Entry 5JCF (X-ray diffraction, 2.60 A resolution); this record covers chains A and X of the 3 polymer chains in the assembly.

# Chain A
Protein: Melanoma differentiation associated protein-5
From: Gallus gallus
UniProtKB: D9N195 (D9N195_CHICK); numbering as in UniProt (aligned over 298-994)
Sequence (701 residues; numbered 294 to 994; the number before each row is that of its first residue):
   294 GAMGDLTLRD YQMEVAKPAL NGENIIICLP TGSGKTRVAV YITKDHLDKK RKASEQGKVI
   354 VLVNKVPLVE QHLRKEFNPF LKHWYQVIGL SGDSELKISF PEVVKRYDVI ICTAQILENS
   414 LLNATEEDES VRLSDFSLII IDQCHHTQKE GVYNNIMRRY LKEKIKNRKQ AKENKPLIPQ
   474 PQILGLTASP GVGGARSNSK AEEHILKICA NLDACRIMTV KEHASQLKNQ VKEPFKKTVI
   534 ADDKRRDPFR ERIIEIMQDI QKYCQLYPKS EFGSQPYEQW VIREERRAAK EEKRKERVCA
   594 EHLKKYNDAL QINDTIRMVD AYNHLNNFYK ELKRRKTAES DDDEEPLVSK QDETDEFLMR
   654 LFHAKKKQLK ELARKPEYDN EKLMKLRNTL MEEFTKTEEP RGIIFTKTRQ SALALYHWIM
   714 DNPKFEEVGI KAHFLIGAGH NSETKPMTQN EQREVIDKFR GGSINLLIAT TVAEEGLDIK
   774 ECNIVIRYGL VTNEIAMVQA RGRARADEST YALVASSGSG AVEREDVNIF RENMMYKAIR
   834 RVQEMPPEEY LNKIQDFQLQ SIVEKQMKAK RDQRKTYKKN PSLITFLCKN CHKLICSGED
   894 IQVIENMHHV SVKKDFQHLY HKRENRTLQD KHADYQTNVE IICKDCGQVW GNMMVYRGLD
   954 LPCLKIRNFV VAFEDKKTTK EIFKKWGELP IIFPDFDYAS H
Unresolved in the structure: 294-296, 420-421, 467-469, 637-641, 868-876, 919-928, 969-971, 989-994
Construct notes: expression tag (294-297); engineered mutation Gln436 (Glu in D9N195)
Metal / ion sites: Mg2+: Thr329 (together with ADP); Zn2+: Cys881, Cys884, Cys936, Cys939
Residues lining bound ligands: ADP (adenosine-5'-diphosphate): Thr300, Leu301, Arg302, Gln305, Pro323, Thr324, Gly325, Ser326, Gly327, Lys328, Thr329, Arg330, Glu369, Arg798
From the paper describing this entry:
  - self-association interface (contacts with another copy of this molecule): Ser812 to Arg817, Leu852 to Ile855

# Chain X
Molecule: 10-nt RNA strand
Sequence (10 nucleotides; row label = number of the first residue in the row):
     1 GGUACGUACC

# Chain A / chain X interface
Contacting residue pairs (23):
  Gln441(A) - C5(X)  phosphate contact
  Gln441(A) - G6(X)  phosphate contact
  Lys442(A) - C5(X)  phosphate contact
  Lys442(A) - G6(X)  salt bridge to the phosphate
  Glu443(A) - A4(X)  phosphate contact
  Glu443(A) - C5(X)  hydrogen bond to the phosphate
  Gly444(A) - A4(X)  sugar contact
  Gln568(A) - A8(X)  hydrogen bond to the sugar
  Gln568(A) - C9(X)  sugar contact
  Pro569(A) - C9(X)  sugar contact
  Gln572(A) - C9(X)  hydrogen bond to the sugar
  Gln572(A) - C10(X)  hydrogen bond to the sugar
  His733(A) - G1(X)  hydrogen bond to the base
  Val784(A) - U7(X)  sugar contact
  Thr785(A) - U7(X)  sugar contact
  Asn786(A) - G6(X)  hydrogen bond to the phosphate
  Asn786(A) - U7(X)  phosphate contact
  Arg817(A) - A8(X)  sugar contact
  Lys861(A) - A4(X)  salt bridge to the phosphate
  Met900(A) - G1(X)  sugar contact
  Lys958(A) - G1(X)  salt bridge to the phosphate
  Lys978(A) - G2(X)  phosphate contact
  Gly980(A) - G2(X)  phosphate contact
Other interface residues (no listed pair), chain A (22 interface residues in all): His439, Asn734, Asn899, His901, Trp979
Other interface residues (no listed pair), chain X (10 interface residues in all): U3

# Overview
The interface between chain A and chain X involves 22 residues on one side and 10 on the other, with 6
hydrogen bonds and 3 salt bridges. Among the polar pairs are His733(A)-G1(X), Gln568(A)-A8(X) and
Gln572(A)-C9(X). Bound to chain A: ADP. From the paper: a self-association interface involving Ser812(A) and
Leu852(A).
Chain A is Melanoma differentiation associated protein-5 (Gallus gallus) and chain X is a 10-nt RNA strand;
the structure, Crystal structure of chicken MDA5 with 5'p 10-mer dsRNA and ADP-Mg2+ at 2.6 A resolution
(orthorhombic ..., was determined by X-ray diffraction, deposited together with 5JAJ, 5JB2, 5JBG, 5JBJ, 5JC3,
5JC7 and 5JCH.
